Entry 7QL5 (electron microscopy, 2.50 A resolution); this record covers chains C and D of the 5 polymer chains in the assembly.

Chain C:
Molecule: Acetylcholine receptor subunit delta
Organism: Tetronarce californica
Reference sequence: P02718 (ACHD_TETCF); residues 1-501 here correspond to UniProt positions 22-522 (UniProt number = residue number + 21)
Chain sequence (501 residues; each row starts with the number of its first residue):
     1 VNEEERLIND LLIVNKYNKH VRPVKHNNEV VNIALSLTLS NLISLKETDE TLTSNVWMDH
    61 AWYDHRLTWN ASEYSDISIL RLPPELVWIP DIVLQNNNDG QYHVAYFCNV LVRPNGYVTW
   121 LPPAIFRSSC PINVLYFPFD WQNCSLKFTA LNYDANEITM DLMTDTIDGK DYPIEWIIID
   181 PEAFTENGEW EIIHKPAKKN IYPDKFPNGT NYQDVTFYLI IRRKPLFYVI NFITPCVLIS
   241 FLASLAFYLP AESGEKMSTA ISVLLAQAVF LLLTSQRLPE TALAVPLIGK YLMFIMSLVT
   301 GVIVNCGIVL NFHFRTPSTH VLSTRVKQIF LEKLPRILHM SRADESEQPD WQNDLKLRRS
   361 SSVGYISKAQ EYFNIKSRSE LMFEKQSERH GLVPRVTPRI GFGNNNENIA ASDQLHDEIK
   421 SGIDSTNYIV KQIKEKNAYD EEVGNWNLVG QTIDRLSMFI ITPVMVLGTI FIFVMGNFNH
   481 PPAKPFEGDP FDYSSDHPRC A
Unresolved in the structure: 341-418
UniProt features mapped onto this chain:
  - modified residue: Y372 (Phosphotyrosine)
  - glycosylation (N-linked (GlcNAc...) asparagine): N70, N143, N208
Disulfide bonds: C130-C144
Covalently attached groups: N-acetylglucosamine (NAG) linked to N70, N143, N208
Small-molecule neighbours: (S)-3-(1-methylpyrrolidin-2-yl)pyridine (NCT): W57, L111, L121
From the paper describing this entry:
  - post-translational modification sites: N70, N143, N208

Chain D:
Molecule: Acetylcholine receptor subunit alpha
Organism: Tetronarce californica
Reference sequence: P02710 (ACHA_TETCF); residues 1-437 here correspond to UniProt positions 25-461 (UniProt number = residue number + 24)
Chain sequence (437 residues; row label = number of the first residue in the row):
     1 SEHETRLVAN LLENYNKVIR PVEHHTHFVD ITVGLQLIQL ISVDEVNQIV ETNVRLRQQW
    61 IDVRLRWNPA DYGGIKKIRL PSDDVWLPDL VLYNNADGDF AIVHMTKLLL DYTGKIMWTP
   121 PAIFKSYCEI IVTHFPFDQQ NCTMKLGIWT YDGTKVSISP ESDRPDLSTF MESGEWVMKD
   181 YRGWKHWVYY TCCPDTPYLD ITYHFIMQRI PLYFVVNVII PCLLFSFLTG LVFYLPTDSG
   241 EKMTLSISVL LSLTVFLLVI VELIPSTSSA VPLIGKYMLF TMIFVISSII ITVVVINTHH
   301 RSPSTHTMPQ WVRKIFIDTI PNVMFFSTMK RASKEKQENK IFADDIDISD ISGKQVTGEV
   361 IFQTPLIKNP DVKSAIEGVK YIAEHMKSDE ESSNAAEEWK YVAMVIDHIL LCVFMLICII
   421 GTVSVFAGRL IELSQEG
Unresolved in the structure: 324-377, 426-437
UniProt features mapped onto this chain:
  - glycosylation: N141 (N-linked (GlcNAc...) asparagine)
Disulfide bonds: C128-C142, C192-C193
Covalently attached groups: glycan linked to N141
Small-molecule neighbours: (S)-3-(1-methylpyrrolidin-2-yl)pyridine (NCT): Y93, W149, T150, Y190, C192, C193, Y198
From the paper describing this entry:
  - binding site for (S)-3-(1-methylpyrrolidin-2-yl)pyridine: Y198
  - specificity-determining residues: P197 (proposed by the authors, not directly observed)
  - post-translational modification sites: N141
  - binding site for the ligand POV: K276

Chain C / chain D interface:
Contacting residue pairs (101):
  V1(C) - E23(D)
  N2(C) - I19(D)
  N2(C) - R20(D)
  N2(C) - V22(D)
  N2(C) - E23(D)  hydrogen bond (backbone-backbone)
  N2(C) - H25(D)
  E4(C) - R20(D)  salt bridge
  E4(C) - H25(D)
  E5(C) - N14(D)
  E5(C) - I19(D)
  I8(C) - I19(D)  hydrophobic
  N41(C) - Y127(D)
  I43(C) - A96(D)
  K46(C) - N47(D)
  N55(C) - Y93(D)
  N55(C) - N95(D)  hydrogen bond (side chain-backbone)
  N55(C) - F100(D)
  W57(C) - W149(D)
  S75(C) - H25(D)  hydrogen bond (backbone-side chain)
  D76(C) - H25(D)
  I77(C) - H25(D)
  R81(C) - T150(D)  hydrogen bond (side chain-backbone)
  R81(C) - Y151(D)
  R81(C) - D152(D)  salt bridge
  P83(C) - V18(D)
  L86(C) - V18(D)  hydrophobic
  A105(C) - F100(D)  hydrophobic
  Y106(C) - D89(D)
  Y106(C) - V91(D)  hydrophobic
  Y106(C) - A101(D)  hydrophobic
  C108(C) - W149(D)
  C108(C) - T150(D)
  N109(C) - T150(D)
  N109(C) - Y151(D)
  L121(C) - W149(D)  hydrogen bond (backbone-side chain)
  L121(C) - C192(D)  hydrophobic
  P123(C) - F100(D)  hydrophobic
  P123(C) - W149(D)
  A124(C) - F100(D)
  I125(C) - N95(D)
  I125(C) - A96(D)
  I125(C) - F100(D)  hydrophobic
  R127(C) - D97(D)  salt bridge
  D180(C) - Y190(D)
  D180(C) - T191(D)  hydrogen bond (side chain-backbone)
  E182(C) - Y189(D)
  E182(C) - Y190(D)
  N187(C) - Y127(D)
  N187(C) - T267(D)
  G188(C) - T267(D)
  G188(C) - S268(D)  hydrogen bond (backbone-backbone)
  G188(C) - S269(D)
  E189(C) - S266(D)
  K224(C) - S268(D)
  L226(C) - S268(D)
  F227(C) - V261(D)  hydrophobic
  F227(C) - I264(D)  hydrophobic
  F227(C) - P265(D)
  F227(C) - S266(D)
  F227(C) - T267(D)
  F227(C) - S268(D)
  Y228(C) - S266(D)
  N231(C) - V261(D)
  F232(C) - V261(D)  hydrophobic
  P235(C) - M282(D)  hydrophobic
  L238(C) - I283(D)  hydrophobic
  L238(C) - I286(D)
  F241(C) - I290(D)  hydrophobic
  L242(C) - I247(D)  hydrophobic
  L242(C) - L250(D)  hydrophobic
  L242(C) - I286(D)  hydrophobic
  L242(C) - I289(D)  hydrophobic
  L245(C) - I290(D)  hydrophobic
  L245(C) - V293(D)  hydrophobic
  Y248(C) - V293(D)  hydrophobic
  Y248(C) - N297(D)
  L249(C) - V293(D)  hydrophobic
  P250(C) - I296(D)
  P250(C) - N297(D)
  P250(C) - H300(D)
  E252(C) - H300(D)
  E255(C) - G240(D)
  E255(C) - E241(D)  hydrogen bond (side chain-backbone)
  E255(C) - K242(D)  hydrogen bond (side chain-backbone)
  E255(C) - M243(D)  hydrogen bond (side chain-backbone)
  E255(C) - T244(D)  hydrogen bond (side chain-backbone)
  E255(C) - I296(D)
  T259(C) - M243(D)
  S262(C) - I247(D)
  A266(C) - L251(D)  hydrophobic
  F270(C) - T254(D)
  L273(C) - L258(D)  hydrophobic
  R277(C) - E262(D)  salt bridge
  R277(C) - S266(D)  hydrogen bond
  V430(C) - G378(D)
  I433(C) - H385(D)
  K434(C) - Y381(D)
  N437(C) - Y381(D)
  N437(C) - H385(D)  hydrogen bond
  L448(C) - T305(D)
  Q451(C) - H306(D)
Also at the interface, not in a pair above, chain C (72 interface residues in all): E3, L82, L111, P122, I178, A183, T185, E186, I230, T234, I239, S253, V269, T426
Also at the interface, not in a pair above, chain D (68 interface residues in all): N16, Q48, G98, K155, V188, Y198, L257, V271, L279, V379, I382

Summary:
The interface between chain C and chain D involves 72 residues on one side and 68 on the other; the contacts
include 13 hydrogen bonds and 4 salt bridges. Polar pairs include E4(C)-R20(D), R81(C)-D152(D) and
R127(C)-D97(D). From the paper: a binding site for (S)-3-(1-methylpyrrolidin-2-yl)pyridine at Y198(D); a
binding site for the ligand POV at K276(D).
Chain C is Acetylcholine receptor subunit delta and chain D is Acetylcholine receptor subunit alpha, both from
Tetronarce californica; the structure, Torpedo muscle-type nicotinic acetylcholine receptor - nicotine-bound
conformation, was determined by electron microscopy together with 7QKO and 7QL6 from the same study.
